PDB entry 7SGF | electron microscopy, 4.41 A resolution (low resolution: residue-level contacts below are approximate; hydrogen-bond / salt-bridge calls are withheld) | chains A and H of the 12 polymer chains in the assembly

Chain A:
Protein: Gpc-I53-50A
From: Lassa mammarenavirus
UniProtKB: Q6GWS0 (Q6GWS0_9VIRU); residues 1-423 carry their UniProt numbers (423 of 665 residues fall inside the UniProt entry; the rest is not from it)
Chain sequence (665 residues; numbered 1 to 665; the number before each row is that of its first residue):
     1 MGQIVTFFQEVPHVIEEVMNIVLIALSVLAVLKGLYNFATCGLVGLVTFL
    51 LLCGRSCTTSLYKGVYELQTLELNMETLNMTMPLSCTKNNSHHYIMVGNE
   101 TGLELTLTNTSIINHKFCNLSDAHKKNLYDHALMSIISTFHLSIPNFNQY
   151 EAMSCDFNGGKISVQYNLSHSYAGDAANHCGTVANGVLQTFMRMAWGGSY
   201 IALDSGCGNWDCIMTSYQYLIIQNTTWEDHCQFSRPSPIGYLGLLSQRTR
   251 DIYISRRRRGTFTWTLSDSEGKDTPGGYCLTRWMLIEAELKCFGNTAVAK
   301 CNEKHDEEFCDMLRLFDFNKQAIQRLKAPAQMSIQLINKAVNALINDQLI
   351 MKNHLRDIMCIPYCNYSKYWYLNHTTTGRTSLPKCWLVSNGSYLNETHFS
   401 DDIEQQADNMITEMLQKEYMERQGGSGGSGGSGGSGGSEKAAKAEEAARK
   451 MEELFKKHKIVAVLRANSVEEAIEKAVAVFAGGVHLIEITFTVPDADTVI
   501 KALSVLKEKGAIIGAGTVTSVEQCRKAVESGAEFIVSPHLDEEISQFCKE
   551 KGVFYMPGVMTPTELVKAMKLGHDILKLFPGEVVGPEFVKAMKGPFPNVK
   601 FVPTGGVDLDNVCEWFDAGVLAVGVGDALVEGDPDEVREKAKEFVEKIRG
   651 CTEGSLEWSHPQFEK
Not modelled in the structure: 1-59, 147-150, 172-177, 248-665
Sequence notes: conflict Cys207 (Arg in Q6GWS0), Arg258 (Leu in Q6GWS0), Arg259 (Leu in Q6GWS0), Pro329 (Glu in Q6GWS0), Cys360 (Gly in Q6GWS0)
Disulfide bonds: Cys86-Cys231, Cys118-Cys155, Cys180-Cys212
Covalently attached groups: glycan linked to Asn79; N-acetylglucosamine (NAG) linked to Asn89, Asn99, Asn109, Asn119, Asn167, Asn224
From the paper describing this entry:
  - post-translational modification sites: Asn109, Asn390

Chain H:
Protein: LAVA01 mAb - Heavy Chain
From: Oryctolagus cuniculus
Notes: fragment: Fab fragment
Chain sequence (142 residues; each row starts with the number of its first residue; numbers below 1 keep their minus sign (Gln-13 is residue -13)):
   -13 QLLSCIALSLALVTNSQLEESGGGLVQTEGSLTLTCTASGFSFSNNDYIC
    37 WVRQAPGKGLEWIGCIYSDYGFSFFATWAKDRFSGSKTSSTTVTLQGTGL
    87 TAADTATYFCVKTYVSRFGYYIRWDYFDLWGPGTLVIVSSGQ
Not modelled in the structure: -13 to 2, 125-128

Interface between chain A and chain H:
Contacting residue pairs (4):
  Tyr200(A) with Tyr107(H)
  Leu203(A) with Gly105(H)
  Ser205(A) with Phe104(H); Gly105(H)
Other interface residues (no listed pair), chain A (4 interface residues in all): Asp204
Other interface residues (no listed pair), chain H (5 interface residues in all): Arg103, Tyr106

In short:
4 residues of chain A and 5 residues of chain H are in contact. N-acetylglucosamine is covalently linked to
Asn89(A), Asn99(A), Asn109(A), Asn119(A), Asn167(A) and Asn224(A). From the paper: modification sites
Asn109(A) and Asn390(A).
Chain A is Gpc-I53-50A (Lassa mammarenavirus) and chain H is LAVA01 mAb - Heavy Chain (Oryctolagus cuniculus);
the structure, Lassa virus glycoprotein construct (Josiah GPC-I53-50A) in complex with LAVA01 antibody, was
determined by electron microscopy (same publication as 7SGD and 7SGE).
